PDB entry 8BMO | electron microscopy, 3.40 A resolution | chains K and N of the 21 polymer chains in the assembly

== Chain K (and N) ==
Protein: Co-chaperonin GroES
From: Escherichia coli
Notes: chain N of this document is another copy of the same molecule, construct and numbering; everything in this record applies to it too
UniProtKB: P0A6F9 (CH10_ECOLI); numbering as in UniProt (aligned over 2-97)
Chain sequence (98 residues; numbered 0 to 97; the number before each row is that of its first residue; numbering starts at 0):
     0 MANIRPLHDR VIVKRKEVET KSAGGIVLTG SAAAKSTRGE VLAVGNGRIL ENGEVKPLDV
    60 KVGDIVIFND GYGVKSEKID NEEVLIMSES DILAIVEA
Disordered / not traced: 0-1
Sequence notes: initiating methionine (0); expression tag (1)
UniProt features mapped onto this chain:
  - modified residue: Lys34 (N6-succinyllysine)

== Interface between chain K and chain N ==
Pairs across the interface (38):
  Asn2(K) - Glu96(N)  hydrogen bond
  Ile3(K) - Arg37(N)
  Ile3(K) - Ile66(N)  hydrophobic
  Ile3(K) - Ala93(N)  hydrophobic
  Ile3(K) - Val95(N)  hydrophobic
  Ile3(K) - Glu96(N)  hydrogen bond (backbone-side chain)
  Arg4(K) - Asp58(N)  salt bridge
  Arg4(K) - Ala93(N)
  Arg4(K) - Ile94(N)  hydrogen bond (backbone-backbone)
  Arg4(K) - Glu96(N)  hydrogen bond (backbone-side chain)
  Pro5(K) - Ala93(N)  hydrophobic
  Leu6(K) - Asp58(N)
  Leu6(K) - Val59(N)  hydrophobic
  Leu6(K) - Ile91(N)  hydrophobic
  Leu6(K) - Leu92(N)
  Leu6(K) - Ala93(N)  hydrophobic
  Leu6(K) - Ile94(N)  hydrophobic
  His7(K) - Lys55(N)
  His7(K) - Glu88(N)  salt bridge
  Arg9(K) - Ser89(N)  hydrogen bond (side chain-backbone)
  Arg9(K) - Ile91(N)  hydrogen bond (side chain-backbone)
  Arg9(K) - Leu92(N)  hydrogen bond (side chain-backbone)
  Asn45(K) - Asp58(N)
  Ile48(K) - Lys55(N)
  Leu49(K) - Leu49(N)
  Glu50(K) - Leu49(N)
  Glu50(K) - Glu50(N)
  Glu50(K) - Asn51(N)
  Asn51(K) - Asn51(N)  hydrogen bond (backbone-side chain)
  Gly52(K) - Leu49(N)
  Lys74(K) - Thr36(N)  hydrogen bond
  Lys74(K) - Ile66(N)
  Lys74(K) - Phe67(N)
  Glu76(K) - Thr36(N)  hydrogen bond
  Glu76(K) - Arg37(N)  salt bridge
  Glu76(K) - Ile66(N)
  Lys77(K) - Arg37(N)
  Ile85(K) - Leu92(N)  hydrophobic
Also at the interface, not in a pair above, chain K (19 interface residues in all): Ile11, Ile78
Also at the interface, not in a pair above, chain N (20 interface residues in all): Asp90, Ala97

== Summary ==
19 residues of chain K face 20 of chain N across their interface, with 10 hydrogen bonds and 3 salt bridges.
Polar contacts include Arg4(K)-Asp58(N), His7(K)-Glu88(N) and Glu76(K)-Arg37(N).
Chain K and chain N are both Co-chaperonin GroES (Escherichia coli); the structure, Structure of GroEL:GroES
complex exhibiting ADP-conformation in trans ring obtained under the continuous turnover conditions, was
determined by electron microscopy (same publication as 8BKZ, 8BM0, 8BM1 and 8BMT).
